Entry 6VOI (electron microscopy, 4.03 A resolution (low resolution: residue-level contacts below are approximate; hydrogen-bond / salt-bridge calls are withheld)); this record covers chains g and e of the 9 polymer chains in the assembly.

== Chain g ==
Molecule: ATP synthase gamma chain, chloroplastic
Source organism: Spinacia oleracea
Reference sequence: P05435 (ATPG_SPIOL); residues 1-364 here = UniProt positions 1-364
Chain sequence (364 residues; numbered 1 to 364; the number before each row is that of its first residue):
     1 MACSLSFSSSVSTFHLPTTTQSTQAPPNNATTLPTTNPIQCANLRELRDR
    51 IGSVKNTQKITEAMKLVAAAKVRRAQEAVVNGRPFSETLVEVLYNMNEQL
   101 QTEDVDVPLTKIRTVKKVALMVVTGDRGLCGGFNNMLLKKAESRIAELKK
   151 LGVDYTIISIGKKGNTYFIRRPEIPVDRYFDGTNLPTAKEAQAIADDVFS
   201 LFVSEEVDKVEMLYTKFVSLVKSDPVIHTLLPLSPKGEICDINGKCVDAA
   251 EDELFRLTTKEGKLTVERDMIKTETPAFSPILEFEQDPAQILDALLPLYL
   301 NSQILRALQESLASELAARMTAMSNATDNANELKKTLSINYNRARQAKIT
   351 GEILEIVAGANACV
Not modelled in the structure: 1-40, 364
Cystine bridges: Cys240-Cys246
Swiss-Prot annotation at these positions:
  - active site: Cys130

== Chain e ==
Molecule: ATP synthase epsilon chain, chloroplastic
Source organism: Spinacia oleracea
Reference sequence: P00833 (ATPE_SPIOL); numbering as in UniProt (aligned over 1-134)
Chain sequence (134 residues; numbered 1 to 134; the number before each row is that of its first residue):
     1 MTLNLCVLTPNRSIWNSEVKEIILSTNSGQIGVLPNHAPTATAVDIGILR
    51 IRLNDQWLTLALMGGFARIGNNEITILVNDAERGSDIDPQEAQQTLEIAE
   101 ANLRKAEGKRQKIEANLALRRARTRVEASNTISS
Not modelled in the structure: 132-134

== How chain g and chain e interact ==
Pairs across the interface - 55 pairs, chain g then chain e:
  Asn81(g) with Asn11(e)
  Gly82(g) with Pro10(e)
  Phe85(g) with Leu8(e); Thr9(e); Pro10(e); Leu77(e); Val78(e)
  Thr88(g) with Leu8(e); Leu77(e)
  Leu89(g) with Leu77(e)
  Val92(g) with Phe66(e); Arg68(e)
  Asn95(g) with Arg68(e)
  Pro186(g) with Asn11(e)
  Ala188(g) with Asn11(e)
  Gln192(g) with Met63(e); Asn79(e); Asp80(e)
  Asp196(g) with Leu117(e)
  Ser200(g) with Arg110(e); Ile113(e); Glu114(e)
  Val203(g) with Ile113(e)
  Ser204(g) with Lys109(e); Arg110(e)
  Glu206(g) with Arg110(e)
  Ser279(g) with Pro39(e); Arg68(e)
  Leu282(g) with Pro39(e); Arg68(e)
  Glu283(g) with Ala38(e); Pro39(e); Thr40(e); Ala41(e)
  Glu285(g) with Thr26(e); Ser28(e); Ala41(e); Thr42(e)
  Gln286(g) with Thr26(e); Asn27(e); Ser28(e); Ala43(e)
  Gln290(g) with Asn27(e)
  Ile291(g) with Ala41(e); Ala43(e); Phe66(e)
  Ala294(g) with Gly65(e)
  Leu295(g) with Phe66(e)
  Leu298(g) with Gly65(e); Phe66(e); Leu77(e)
  Asn301(g) with Pro10(e); Asn79(e)
  Leu305(g) with Pro10(e); Asn11(e)
Interface residues without a listed pair, chain g (33 interface residues in all): Pro84, Thr187, Phe199, Phe278, Phe284, Gln309
Interface residues without a listed pair, chain e (28 interface residues in all): Asp45, Thr75

== In short ==
Chain g and chain e form an interface of 33 and 28 residues respectively. From UniProt: active-site residue
Cys130(g) on chain g.
Here chain g is ATP synthase gamma chain, chloroplastic and chain e is ATP synthase epsilon chain,
chloroplastic, both from Spinacia oleracea. Entry 6VOI (Chloroplast ATP synthase (O1, CF1)) was determined by
electron microscopy together with 6VM1, 6VM4, 6VMB, 6VMD, 6VMG, 6VOF and 8 further entries from the same
study.
